PDB entry 4LK1 | X-ray diffraction, 3.84 A resolution | chains C and F of the 6 polymer chains in the assembly

== Chain C ==
Name: DNA-directed RNA polymerase subunit beta
From: Escherichia coli
Notes: EC 2.7.7.6
UniProtKB: C9QV90 (C9QV90_ECOD1); residues 1-1342 here = UniProt positions 1-1342
Amino-acid sequence (1342 residues; row label = number of the first residue in the row):
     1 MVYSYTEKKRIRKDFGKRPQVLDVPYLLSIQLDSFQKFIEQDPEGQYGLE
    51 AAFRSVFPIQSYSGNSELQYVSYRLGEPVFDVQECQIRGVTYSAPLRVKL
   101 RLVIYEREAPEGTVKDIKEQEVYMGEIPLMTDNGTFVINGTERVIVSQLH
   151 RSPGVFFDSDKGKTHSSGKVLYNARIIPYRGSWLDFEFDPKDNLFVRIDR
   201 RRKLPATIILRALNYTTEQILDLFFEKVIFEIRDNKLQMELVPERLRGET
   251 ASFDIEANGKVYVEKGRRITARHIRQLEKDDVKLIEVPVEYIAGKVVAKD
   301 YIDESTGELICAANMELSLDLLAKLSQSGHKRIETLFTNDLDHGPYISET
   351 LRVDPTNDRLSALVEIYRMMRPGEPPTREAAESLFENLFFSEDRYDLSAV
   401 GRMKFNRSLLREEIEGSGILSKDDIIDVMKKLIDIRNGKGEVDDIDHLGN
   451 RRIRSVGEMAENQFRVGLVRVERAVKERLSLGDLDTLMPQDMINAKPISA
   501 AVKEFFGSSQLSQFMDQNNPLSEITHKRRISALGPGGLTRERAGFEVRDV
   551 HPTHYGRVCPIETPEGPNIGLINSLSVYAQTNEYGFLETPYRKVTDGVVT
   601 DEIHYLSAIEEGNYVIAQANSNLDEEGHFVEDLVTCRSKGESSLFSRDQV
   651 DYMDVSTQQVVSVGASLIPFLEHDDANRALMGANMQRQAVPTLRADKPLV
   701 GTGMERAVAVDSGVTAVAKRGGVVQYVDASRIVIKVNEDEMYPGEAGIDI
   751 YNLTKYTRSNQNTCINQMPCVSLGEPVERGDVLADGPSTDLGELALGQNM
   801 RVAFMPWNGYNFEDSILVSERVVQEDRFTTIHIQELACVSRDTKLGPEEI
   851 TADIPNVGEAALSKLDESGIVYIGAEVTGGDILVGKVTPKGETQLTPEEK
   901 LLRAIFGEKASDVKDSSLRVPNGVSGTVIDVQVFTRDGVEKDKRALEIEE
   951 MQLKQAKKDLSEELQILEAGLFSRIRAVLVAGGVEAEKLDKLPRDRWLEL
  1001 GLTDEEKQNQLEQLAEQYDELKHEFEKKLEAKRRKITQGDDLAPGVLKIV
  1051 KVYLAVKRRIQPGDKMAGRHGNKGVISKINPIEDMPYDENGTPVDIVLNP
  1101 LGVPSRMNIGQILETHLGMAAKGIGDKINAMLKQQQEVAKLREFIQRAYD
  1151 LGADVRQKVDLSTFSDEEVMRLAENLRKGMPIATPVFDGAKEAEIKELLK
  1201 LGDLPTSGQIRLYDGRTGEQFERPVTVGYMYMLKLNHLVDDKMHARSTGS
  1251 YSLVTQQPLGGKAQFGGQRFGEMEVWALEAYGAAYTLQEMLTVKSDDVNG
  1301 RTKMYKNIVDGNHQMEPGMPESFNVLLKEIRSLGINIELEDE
Not modelled in the structure: 1-2

== Chain F ==
Name: RNA polymerase sigma factor RpoD
From: Escherichia coli
UniProtKB: P00579 (RPOD_ECOLI); residues 1-613 here = UniProt positions 1-613
Amino-acid sequence (613 residues; numbered 1 to 613; the number before each row is that of its first residue):
     1 MEQNPQSQLKLLVTRGKEQGYLTYAEVNDHLPEDIVDSDQIEDIIQMIND
    51 MGIQVMEEAPDADDLMLAENTADEDAAEAAAQVLSSVESEIGRTTDPVRM
   101 YMREMGTVELLTREGEIDIAKRIEDGINQVQCSVAEYPEAITYLLEQYDR
   151 VEAEEARLSDLITGFVDPNAEEDLAPTATHVGSELSQEDLDDDEDEDEED
   201 GDDDSADDDNSIDPELAREKFAELRAQYVVTRDTIKAKGRSHATAQEEIL
   251 KLSEVFKQFRLVPKQFDYLVNSMRVMMDRVRTQERLIMKLCVEQCKMPKK
   301 NFITLFTGNETSDTWFNAAIAMNKPWSEKLHDVSEEVHRALQKLQQIEEE
   351 TGLTIEQVKDINRRMSIGEAKARRAKKEMVEANLRLVISIAKKYTNRGLQ
   401 FLDLIQEGNIGLMKAVDKFEYRRGYKFSTYATWWIRQAITRSIADQARTI
   451 RIPVHMIETINKLNRISRQMLQEMGREPTPEELAERMLMPEDKIRKVLKI
   501 AKEPISMETPIGDDEDSHLGDFIEDTTLELPLDSATTESLRAATHDVLAG
   551 LTAREAKVLRMRFGIDMNTDYTLEEVGKQFDVTRERIRQIEAKALRKLRH
   601 PSRSEVLRSFLDD
Not modelled in the structure: 1-4, 57-69, 90-91, 168-212, 237-242, 613
UniProt features mapped onto this chain:
  - DNA-binding region: Leu573 to Ala592 (H-T-H motif)
  - region: Arg584 to Arg599 (Interaction with anti-sigma factors)
  - motif: Asp403 to Gln406 (Interaction with polymerase core subunit RpoC)
  - site: Arg562 (Interaction with anti-sigma factors)
  - mutagenesis: Ala553 (A553D: Disrupts the interaction with Escherichia phage lambda antitermination protein Q), Arg596 (R596D/E: 2-fold reduction in activation of class II Crp-dependent promoters)

== Chain C / chain F interface ==
Contacting residue pairs (52; chain C residue first):
  Tyr123(C) - Gly475(F)
  Arg197(C) - Asp29(F)  salt bridge
  Lys203(C) - Asp29(F)
  Gln490(C) - Gln472(F)  hydrogen bond
  Asn494(C) - Leu471(F)
  Ala495(C) - Leu471(F)  hydrophobic
  Asn856(C) - Asp612(F)  hydrogen bond (side chain-backbone)
  Pro897(C) - Gly564(F)
  Pro897(C) - Ile565(F)
  Glu898(C) - Thr544(F)
  Glu898(C) - Ile565(F)
  Lys900(C) - Phe563(F)
  Leu901(C) - Leu559(F)  hydrophobic
  Leu901(C) - Phe563(F)  hydrophobic
  Leu901(C) - Ile565(F)  hydrophobic
  Leu901(C) - Leu595(F)  hydrophobic
  Leu902(C) - Leu607(F)
  Leu902(C) - Leu611(F)  hydrophobic
  Arg903(C) - Leu611(F)
  Ala904(C) - Phe563(F)  hydrophobic
  Ala904(C) - Arg599(F)
  Ile905(C) - Leu595(F)  hydrophobic
  Ile905(C) - Leu598(F)  hydrophobic
  Ile905(C) - Arg599(F)  hydrogen bond (backbone-side chain)
  Phe906(C) - Ser604(F)
  Phe906(C) - Arg608(F)
  Phe906(C) - Leu611(F)  hydrophobic
  Glu908(C) - Leu611(F)
  Pro1044(C) - Lys499(F)
  Gly1045(C) - Lys499(F)
  Thr1248(C) - Pro531(F)
  Ser1250(C) - Glu524(F)  hydrogen bond
  Tyr1251(C) - Glu524(F)
  Tyr1251(C) - Asp525(F)  hydrogen bond (backbone-backbone)
  Ser1252(C) - Asp521(F)
  Ser1252(C) - Ile523(F)
  Ser1252(C) - Asp525(F)
  Leu1253(C) - Ile523(F)  hydrogen bond (backbone-backbone)
  Leu1253(C) - Glu524(F)
  Leu1253(C) - Asp525(F)
  Val1254(C) - Gly520(F)
  Gln1256(C) - Asp525(F)  hydrogen bond
  Gln1256(C) - Leu528(F)
  Leu1259(C) - Asp521(F)
  Leu1259(C) - Phe522(F)
  Leu1259(C) - Glu524(F)
  Arg1301(C) - Leu528(F)
  Thr1302(C) - Pro531(F)
  Tyr1305(C) - Pro531(F)  hydrophobic
  Tyr1305(C) - Leu532(F)
  Lys1306(C) - Ser534(F)  hydrogen bond
  Lys1306(C) - Glu538(F)  salt bridge
Also at the interface, not in a pair above, chain C (35 interface residues in all): Arg202, Arg368, Pro372, Val1298
Also at the interface, not in a pair above, chain F (35 interface residues in all): Glu33, Val36, Lys502, Ala535, Leu540, Phe610
Interface features reported in the paper:
  - interface residues, chain C: Arg202(C)

== Overview ==
Chain C and chain F each contribute 35 residues to their interface; the contacts include 8 hydrogen bonds and
2 salt bridges. Polar contacts include Arg197(C)-Asp29(F), Lys1306(C)-Glu538(F) and Gln490(C)-Gln472(F).
Curated annotation (UniProt) lists 2 mutagenesis sites on chain F. From the paper: the interface residue
Arg202(C).
Chain C is DNA-directed RNA polymerase subunit beta and chain F is RNA polymerase sigma factor RpoD, both from
Escherichia coli; the structure, Crystal Structure Analysis of the E.coli holoenzyme, was determined by X-ray
diffraction (same publication as 4LJZ, 4LK0 and 4LLG).
